PDB entry 3NMS | X-ray diffraction, 4.10 A resolution (low resolution: residue-level contacts below are approximate; hydrogen-bond / salt-bridge calls are withheld) | chains C and B of the 4 polymer chains in the assembly

# Chain C
Name: Complement C3
From: Homo sapiens
UniProt: P01024 (CO3_HUMAN); residues 1299-1641 here correspond to UniProt positions 1321-1663 (UniProt number = residue number + 22)
Sequence (343 residues; each row starts with the number of its first residue):
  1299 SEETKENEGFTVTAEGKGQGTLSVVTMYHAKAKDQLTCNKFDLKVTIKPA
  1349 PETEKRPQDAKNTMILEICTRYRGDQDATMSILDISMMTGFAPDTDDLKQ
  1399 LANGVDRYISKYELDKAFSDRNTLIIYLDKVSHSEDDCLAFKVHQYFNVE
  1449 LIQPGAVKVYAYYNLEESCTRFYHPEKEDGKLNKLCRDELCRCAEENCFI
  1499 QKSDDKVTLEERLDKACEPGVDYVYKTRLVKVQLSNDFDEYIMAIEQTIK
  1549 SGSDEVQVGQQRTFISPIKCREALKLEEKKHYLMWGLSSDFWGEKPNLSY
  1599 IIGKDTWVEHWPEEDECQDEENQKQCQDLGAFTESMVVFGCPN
Unresolved in the structure: 1299-1335, 1351-1357, 1499-1503
UniProt features mapped onto this chain:
  - region: Glu1612 to Phe1637 (Interaction with CFP/properdin)
  - site: Asn1641 (Coordinates Mg(2+) for interaction with Complement factor B Bb fragment (CFB))
  - modified residue (Phosphoserine): Ser1299, Ser1551
  - glycosylation: Asn1595 (N-linked (GlcNAc...) asparagine)
Cystine bridges: Cys1336-Cys1467, Cys1367-Cys1436, Cys1484-Cys1489, Cys1496-Cys1568, Cys1515-Cys1639, Cys1615-Cys1624

# Chain B
Name: Complement C3
From: Homo sapiens
UniProt: P01024 (CO3_HUMAN); residues 727-932 here correspond to UniProt positions 749-954 (UniProt number = residue number + 22)
Sequence (206 residues; numbered 727 to 932; the number before each row is that of its first residue):
   727 SNLDEDIIAEENIVSRSEFPESWLWNVEDLKEPPKNGISTKLMNIFLKDS
   777 ITTWEILAVSMSDKKGICVADPFEVTVMQDFFIDLRLPYSVVRNEQVEIR
   827 AVLYNYRQNQELKVRVELLHNPAFCSLATTKRRHQQTVTIPPKSSLSVPY
   877 VIVPLKTGLQEVEVKAAVYHHFISDGVRKSLKVVPEGIRMNKTVAVRTLD
   927 PERLGR
Unresolved in the structure: 727-728, 913-932
UniProt features mapped onto this chain:
  - site: Arg932 (Cleavage)
  - glycosylation: Asn917 (N-linked (GlcNAc...) asparagine)

# How chain C and chain B interact
Cross-chain cystine bridges: Cys1491(C)-Cys851(B)
Residue-residue contacts (40; chain C residue first):
  Asp1382(C) - Arg826(B)
  Ile1383(C) - Arg826(B)
  Ser1384(C) - Glu824(B)
  Ser1384(C) - Arg826(B)
  Ser1384(C) - Pro875(B)
  Tyr1410(C) - Ser870(B)
  Asp1418(C) - Thr865(B)
  Asp1418(C) - Pro867(B)
  Asp1418(C) - Leu872(B)
  Asn1420(C) - Ser873(B)
  Asn1420(C) - Val874(B)
  Asn1420(C) - Pro875(B)
  Thr1421(C) - Arg826(B)
  Thr1421(C) - Ser873(B)
  Leu1449(C) - Arg858(B)
  Gln1451(C) - Leu853(B)
  Gln1451(C) - His860(B)
  Gln1451(C) - Pro875(B)
  Gln1451(C) - Tyr876(B)
  Gln1451(C) - Val877(B)
  Pro1452(C) - Leu853(B)
  Pro1452(C) - Val877(B)
  Phe1470(C) - Gln822(B)
  Phe1470(C) - Val823(B)
  Phe1470(C) - Val877(B)
  Gly1478(C) - Gln822(B)
  Lys1479(C) - Gln822(B)
  Leu1480(C) - Gln822(B)
  Leu1480(C) - Cys851(B)
  Leu1480(C) - Ser852(B)
  Leu1480(C) - Leu853(B)
  Glu1487(C) - Arg819(B)
  Glu1487(C) - Asn820(B)
  Cys1489(C) - Asn820(B)
  Cys1491(C) - Cys851(B)  disulfide
  Ala1492(C) - Cys851(B)
  Glu1494(C) - Arg858(B)
  Asn1495(C) - Arg858(B)
  Lys1602(C) - Thr855(B)
  Lys1602(C) - Thr856(B)
Other interface residues (no listed pair), chain C (29 interface residues in all): Thr1387, Ala1454, Asn1481, Lys1482, Cys1484, Leu1488, Arg1490, Glu1493
Other interface residues (no listed pair), chain B (27 interface residues in all): Gln862, Ser871, Val879, Leu881, Glu912

# Summary
Chain C and chain B form an interface of 29 and 27 residues respectively, with 1 disulfide bond.
Here chain C is Complement C3 and chain B is Complement C3, both from Homo sapiens. Entry 3NMS (Staphylococcal
Complement Inhibitor (SCIN) in complex with Human Complement C3c) was determined by X-ray diffraction together
with 3OHX, 3L3O and 3L5N from the same study.
